PDB entry 6PWF | electron microscopy, 4.07 A resolution (low resolution: residue-level contacts below are approximate; hydrogen-bond / salt-bridge calls are withheld) | chains B and J of the 11 polymer chains in the assembly

# Chain B
Name: Histone H4
From: Drosophila melanogaster
UniProtKB: A0A0B4KFZ9 (A0A0B4KFZ9_DROME); residues 0-102 here correspond to UniProt positions 1-103 (UniProt number = residue number + 1)
Sequence (103 residues; each row starts with the number of its first residue; numbering starts at 0):
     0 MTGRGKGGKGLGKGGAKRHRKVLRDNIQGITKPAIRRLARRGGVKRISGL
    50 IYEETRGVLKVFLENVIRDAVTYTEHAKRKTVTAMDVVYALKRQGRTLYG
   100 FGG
Not modelled in the structure: 0-14

# Chain J
Molecule: 147-nt DNA strand
From: synthetic construct
Sequence (147 nucleotides; row label = number of the first residue in the row; numbers below 1 keep their minus sign (DA-73 is residue -73)):
   -73 ATCGAGAATCCCGGTGCCGAGGCCGCTCAATTGGTCGTAGACAGCTCTAG
   -23 CACCGCTTAAACGCACGTACGCGCTGTCCCCCGCGTTTTAACCGCCAAGG
    27 GGATTACTCCCTAGTCTCCAGGCACGTGTCAGATATATACATCCGAT
Not modelled in the structure: -73

# How chain B and chain J interact
Pairs across the interface (10):
  Arg35(B) with DC8(J)
  Arg45(B) with DC7(J); DC8(J)
  Ile46(B) with DC7(J); DC8(J)
  Ser47(B) with DC7(J)
  Gly48(B) with DC7(J)
  Lys79(B) with DG28(J)
  Thr80(B) with DG27(J); DG28(J)
Interface residues without a listed pair, chain B (11 interface residues in all): Arg39, Leu49, Tyr51, Arg78

# Summary
Chain B and chain J form an interface of 11 and 4 residues respectively.
Here chain B is Histone H4 (Drosophila melanogaster) and chain J is a 147-nt DNA strand (synthetic construct).
Entry 6PWF (Cryo-EM structure of the ATPase domain of chromatin remodeling factor ISWI bound to the
nucleosome) was determined by electron microscopy (same publication as 6PWE).
